Entry 6RD8 (electron microscopy, 3.08 A resolution); this record covers chains 1 and 6 of the 18 polymer chains in the assembly.

== Chain 1 ==
Molecule: ATP synthase associated protein ASA1
Source organism: Polytomella sp. Pringsheim 198.80
UniProt: Q85JD5 (Q85JD5_9CHLO); residue numbers follow UniProt; this construct covers 1-618
Sequence (618 residues; numbered 1 to 618; the number before each row is that of its first residue):
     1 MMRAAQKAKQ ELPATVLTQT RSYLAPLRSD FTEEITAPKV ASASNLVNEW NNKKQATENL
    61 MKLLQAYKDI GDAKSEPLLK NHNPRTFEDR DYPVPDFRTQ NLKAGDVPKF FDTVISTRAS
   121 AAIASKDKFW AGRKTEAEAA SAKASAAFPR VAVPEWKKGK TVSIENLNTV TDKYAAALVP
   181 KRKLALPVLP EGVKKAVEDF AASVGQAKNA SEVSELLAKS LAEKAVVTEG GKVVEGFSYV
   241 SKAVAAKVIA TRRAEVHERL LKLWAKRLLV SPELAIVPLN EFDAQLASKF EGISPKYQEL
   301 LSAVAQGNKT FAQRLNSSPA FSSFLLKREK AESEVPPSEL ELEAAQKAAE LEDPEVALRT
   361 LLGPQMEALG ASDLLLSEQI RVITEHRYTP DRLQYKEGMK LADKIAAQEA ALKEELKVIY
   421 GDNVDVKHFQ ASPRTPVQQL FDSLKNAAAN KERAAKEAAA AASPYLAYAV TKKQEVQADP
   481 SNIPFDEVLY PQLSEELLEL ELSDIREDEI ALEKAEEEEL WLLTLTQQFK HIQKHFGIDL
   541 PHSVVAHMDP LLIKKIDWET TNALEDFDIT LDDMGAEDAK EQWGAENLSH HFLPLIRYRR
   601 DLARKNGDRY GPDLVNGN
Unresolved in the structure: 1-22, 618

== Chain 6 ==
Molecule: Mitochondrial ATP synthase subunit ASA6
Source organism: Polytomella sp. Pringsheim 198.80
UniProt: D7P897 (D7P897_9CHLO); residues 1-151 here = UniProt positions 1-151
Sequence (151 residues; row label = number of the first residue in the row):
     1 MMLRTLTRSS AVAGQAVRLF KTSAAAAEGN SVAGIIKSVN ETSGANLLSS LKTIKAQAAP
    61 IYPAAASSTG YSTQAKIALF GALSWILYRA DGQSKAHEWI VDLNLNVLQA AWLISFSSLI
   121 PFRAVYFAFR GMAPATASTL NGLKTFSSIS L
Unresolved in the structure: 1-27

== Interface between chain 1 and chain 6 ==
Residue-residue contacts (80; chain 1 residue first):
  Glu258(1) - Ser43(6)
  Glu258(1) - Gly44(6)  hydrogen bond (side chain-backbone)
  Lys262(1) - Val39(6)
  Lys262(1) - Asn40(6)
  Lys262(1) - Thr42(6)  hydrogen bond (side chain-backbone)
  Trp264(1) - Leu151(6)  hydrophobic
  Ala265(1) - Leu51(6)  hydrophobic
  Lys266(1) - Ile36(6)
  Lys266(1) - Val39(6)
  Lys266(1) - Asn40(6)
  Arg267(1) - Ser150(6)  hydrogen bond (side chain-backbone)
  Leu269(1) - Leu51(6)
  Leu269(1) - Ile54(6)  hydrophobic
  Leu269(1) - Lys55(6)
  Val270(1) - Val32(6)  hydrophobic
  Val270(1) - Ile35(6)  hydrophobic
  Leu274(1) - Thr145(6)
  Leu274(1) - Ile149(6)  hydrophobic
  Phe282(1) - Phe146(6)  hydrophobic
  Phe282(1) - Ile149(6)  hydrophobic
  Phe282(1) - Leu151(6)  hydrophobic
  Gln285(1) - Phe146(6)
  Phe290(1) - Lys144(6)
  Phe290(1) - Phe146(6)
  Phe290(1) - Ser147(6)
  Ile293(1) - Phe146(6)  hydrophobic
  Gln298(1) - Phe146(6)
  Leu301(1) - Thr145(6)
  Phe311(1) - Arg130(6)
  Leu315(1) - Tyr126(6)
  Leu315(1) - Phe127(6)  hydrophobic
  Leu315(1) - Arg130(6)
  Ala320(1) - Tyr126(6)
  Phe321(1) - Tyr126(6)  hydrophobic
  Phe321(1) - Phe127(6)  hydrophobic
  Leu325(1) - Phe122(6)
  Leu326(1) - Phe122(6)
  Leu326(1) - Arg123(6)
  Leu326(1) - Tyr126(6)  hydrophobic
  Glu329(1) - Arg123(6)  salt bridge
  Lys330(1) - Arg123(6)
  Ala331(1) - Phe127(6)  hydrophobic
  Ser333(1) - Arg123(6)
  Glu334(1) - Arg123(6)  salt bridge
  Glu334(1) - Ala124(6)
  Glu334(1) - Phe127(6)
  Glu352(1) - Lys55(6)
  Asp353(1) - Lys52(6)  salt bridge
  Pro354(1) - Leu51(6)  hydrophobic
  Glu355(1) - Leu48(6)
  Leu358(1) - Leu48(6)  hydrophobic
  Leu358(1) - Leu51(6)  hydrophobic
  Arg359(1) - Leu48(6)
  Met366(1) - Leu48(6)  hydrophobic
  Ala515(1) - Ser150(6)
  Ala515(1) - Leu151(6)
  Glu519(1) - Ile36(6)
  Glu519(1) - Ser150(6)
  Leu520(1) - Asn30(6)
  Leu520(1) - Val32(6)  hydrophobic
  Leu520(1) - Ala33(6)
  Leu522(1) - Ser150(6)
  Leu523(1) - Val32(6)  hydrophobic
  Thr524(1) - Asn30(6)  hydrogen bond
  Leu525(1) - Leu143(6)
  Thr526(1) - Ser148(6)  hydrogen bond
  Gln527(1) - Ser31(6)  hydrogen bond
  Gln527(1) - Val32(6)
  Phe529(1) - Gly142(6)
  Phe529(1) - Leu143(6)
  His531(1) - Pro60(6)
  His531(1) - Tyr62(6)  hydrogen bond
  Ile532(1) - Leu140(6)  hydrophobic
  Gln533(1) - Leu140(6)  hydrogen bond (side chain-backbone)
  His535(1) - Tyr62(6)  hydrogen bond
  Phe536(1) - Ala135(6)
  Phe536(1) - Leu140(6)  hydrophobic
  Gly537(1) - Arg130(6)  hydrogen bond (backbone-side chain)
  Ile538(1) - Arg130(6)
  His547(1) - Glu28(6)  salt bridge
Other interface residues (no listed pair), chain 1 (59 interface residues in all): Leu261, Leu263, Pro272, Glu273, Val277, Leu286, Gln306, Lys534
Other interface residues (no listed pair), chain 6 (41 interface residues in all): Leu47, Ala58, Thr136, Thr139

== Summary ==
59 residues of chain 1 and 41 residues of chain 6 are in contact, with 10 hydrogen bonds and 4 salt bridges.
Among the polar pairs are Glu329(1)-Arg123(6), Glu334(1)-Arg123(6) and Asp353(1)-Lys52(6).
Chain 1 is ATP synthase associated protein ASA1 and chain 6 is Mitochondrial ATP synthase subunit ASA6, both
from Polytomella sp. Pringsheim 198.80; the structure, CryoEM structure of Polytomella F-ATP synthase, c-ring
position 2, focussed refinement of Fo and peripheral stalk, was determined by electron microscopy, deposited
together with 6RD4, 6RD5, 6RD6, 6RD7, 6RD9, 6RDA and 46 further entries.
